PDB entry 8JCH | electron microscopy, 2.70 A resolution | chains M and P of the 18 polymer chains in the assembly

# Chain M
Name: 5'-3' exoribonuclease 2
Organism: Saccharomyces cerevisiae S288C
Notes: EC 3.1.13.-
UniProt: Q02792 (XRN2_YEAST); residue numbers follow UniProt; this construct covers 1-1006
Amino-acid sequence (1019 residues; row label = number of the first residue in the row; numbers below 1 keep their minus sign (Met-12 is residue -12)):
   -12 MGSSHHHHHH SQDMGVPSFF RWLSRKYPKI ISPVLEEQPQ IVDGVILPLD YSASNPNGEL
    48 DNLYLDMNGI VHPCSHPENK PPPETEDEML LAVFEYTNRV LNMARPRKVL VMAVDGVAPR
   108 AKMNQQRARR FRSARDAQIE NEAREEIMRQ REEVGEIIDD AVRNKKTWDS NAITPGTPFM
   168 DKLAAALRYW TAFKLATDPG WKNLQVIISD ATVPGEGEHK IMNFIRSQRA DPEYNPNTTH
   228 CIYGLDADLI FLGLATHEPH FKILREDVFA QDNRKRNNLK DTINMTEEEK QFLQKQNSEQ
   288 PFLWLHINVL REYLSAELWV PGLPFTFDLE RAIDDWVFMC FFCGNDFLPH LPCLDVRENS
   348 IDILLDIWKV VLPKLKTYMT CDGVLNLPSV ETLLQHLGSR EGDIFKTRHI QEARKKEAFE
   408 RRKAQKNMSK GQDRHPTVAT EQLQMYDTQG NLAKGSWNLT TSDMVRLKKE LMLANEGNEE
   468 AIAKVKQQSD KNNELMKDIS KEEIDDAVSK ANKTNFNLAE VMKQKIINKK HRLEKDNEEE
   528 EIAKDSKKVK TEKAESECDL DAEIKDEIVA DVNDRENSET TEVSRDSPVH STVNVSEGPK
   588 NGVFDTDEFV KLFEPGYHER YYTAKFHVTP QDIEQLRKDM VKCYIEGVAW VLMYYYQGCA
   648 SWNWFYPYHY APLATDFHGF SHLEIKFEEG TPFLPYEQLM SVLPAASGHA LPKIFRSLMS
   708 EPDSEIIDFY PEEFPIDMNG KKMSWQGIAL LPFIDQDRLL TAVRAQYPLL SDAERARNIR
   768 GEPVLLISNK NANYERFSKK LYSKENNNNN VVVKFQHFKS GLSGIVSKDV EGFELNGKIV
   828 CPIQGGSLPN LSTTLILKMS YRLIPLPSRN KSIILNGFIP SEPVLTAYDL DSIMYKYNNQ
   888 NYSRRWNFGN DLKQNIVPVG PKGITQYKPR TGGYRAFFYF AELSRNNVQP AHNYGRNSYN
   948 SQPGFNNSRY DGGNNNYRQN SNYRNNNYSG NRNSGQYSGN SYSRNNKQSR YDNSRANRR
Unresolved in the structure: -12 to 2, 139-146, 264-273, 405-594, 932-1006
Differences from the reference sequence: initiating methionine (-12); expression tag (-11 to 0)
Bound ions: Mg2+: Asp233, Asp333 (shared with C-22(P) of chain P)
Swiss-Prot annotation at these positions:
  - region: Asp492 to Ile529 (Required for retention in the nucleus)
  - modified residue: Ser574 (Phosphoserine)

# Chain P
Molecule: 23-nt RNA strand
Sequence (23 nucleotides; row label = number of the first residue in the row; numbers below 1 keep their minus sign (A-23 is residue -23)):
   -23 ACAGAUCGUG UCCAUCGAGA GGU
Bound ions: Mg2+ site 1: C-22 (shared with Asp233(M), Asp333(M) of chain M); Mg2+ site 2: U-1 (shared with 3 residues of chain A)

# Chain M / chain P interface
Contacting residue pairs (31):
  Val3(M) - G-20(P)  sugar contact
  Pro4(M) - G-20(P)  sugar contact
  Ser5(M) - G-20(P)  hydrogen bond to the sugar
  Arg8(M) - G-20(P)  hydrogen bond to the sugar
  Arg8(M) - U-18(P)  salt bridge to the phosphate
  Arg8(M) - C-17(P)  base contact
  Arg12(M) - C-17(P)  hydrogen bond to the base
  Asn55(M) - A-23(P)  hydrogen bond to the sugar
  His59(M) - A-23(P)  stacking on the base
  Gln113(M) - A-23(P)  hydrogen bond to the phosphate
  Arg116(M) - A-23(P)  salt bridge to the phosphate
  Arg116(M) - C-22(P)  salt bridge to the phosphate
  Arg117(M) - A-23(P)  salt bridge to the phosphate
  Ser157(M) - A-23(P)  hydrogen bond to the base
  Leu232(M) - C-22(P)  hydrogen bond to the sugar
  Asp233(M) - C-22(P)  sugar contact
  Ala234(M) - A-21(P)  phosphate contact
  Asp333(M) - C-22(P)  phosphate contact
  Lys402(M) - A-19(P)  hydrogen bond to the base
  Lys729(M) - A-19(P)  salt bridge to the phosphate
  Trp732(M) - A-21(P)  sugar contact
  Trp732(M) - G-20(P)  phosphate contact
  Asn886(M) - G-16(P)  phosphate contact
  Asn886(M) - U-15(P)  sugar contact
  Gln887(M) - U-15(P)  phosphate contact
  Tyr889(M) - U-15(P)  hydrogen bond to the sugar
  Ser890(M) - U-15(P)  phosphate contact
  Ser890(M) - G-14(P)  hydrogen bond to the phosphate
  Arg891(M) - U-15(P)  hydrogen bond to the sugar
  Arg892(M) - U-15(P)  sugar contact
  Trp893(M) - U-15(P)  hydrogen bond to the base
Also at the interface, not in a pair above, chain M (28 interface residues in all): His63, Lys109, Asn894

# Summary
The interface between chain M and chain P involves 28 residues on one side and 10 on the other; the contacts
include 12 hydrogen bonds, 5 salt bridges and 1 aromatic stacking contact. Polar contacts include
Arg12(M)-C-17(P), Ser157(M)-A-23(P) and Lys402(M)-A-19(P).
Here chain M is 5'-3' exoribonuclease 2 (Saccharomyces cerevisiae S288C) and chain P is a 23-nt RNA strand.
Entry 8JCH (Cryo-EM structure of yeast Rat1-bound Pol II pre-termination transcription complex 1 (Pol II
Rat1-PTTC1)) was determined by electron microscopy together with 8K5P from the same study.
